PDB entry 9NRA | electron microscopy, 4.18 A resolution (low resolution: residue-level contacts below are approximate; hydrogen-bond / salt-bridge calls are withheld) | chains C and H of the 8 polymer chains in the assembly

[Chain C]
Name: Glutamate receptor 1
Source organism: Rattus norvegicus
Reference sequence: P19490 (GRIA1_RAT); residues 389-815 here correspond to UniProt positions 407-833 (UniProt number = residue number + 18)
Chain sequence (427 residues; row label = number of the first residue in the row):
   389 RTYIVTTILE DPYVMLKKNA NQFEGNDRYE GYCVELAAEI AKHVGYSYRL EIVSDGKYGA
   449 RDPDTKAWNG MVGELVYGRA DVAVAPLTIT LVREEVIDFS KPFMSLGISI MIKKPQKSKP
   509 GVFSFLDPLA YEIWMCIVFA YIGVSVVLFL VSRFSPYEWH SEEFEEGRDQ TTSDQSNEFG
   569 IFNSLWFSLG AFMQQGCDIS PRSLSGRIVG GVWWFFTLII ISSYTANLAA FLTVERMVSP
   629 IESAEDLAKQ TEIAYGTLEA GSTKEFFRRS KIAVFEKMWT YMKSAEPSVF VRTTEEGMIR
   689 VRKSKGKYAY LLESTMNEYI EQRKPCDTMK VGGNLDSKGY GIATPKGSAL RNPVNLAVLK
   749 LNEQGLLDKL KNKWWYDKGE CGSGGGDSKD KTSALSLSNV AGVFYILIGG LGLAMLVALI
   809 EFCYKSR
Unresolved in the structure: 544-565
Swiss-Prot annotation at these positions:
  - binding site (L-glutamate): Pro-474, Thr-476, Arg-481, Ser-650, Thr-651, Glu-701
  - modified residue (Phosphoserine): Ser-627, Ser-692
  - lipidation (S-palmitoyl cysteine): Cys-585, Cys-811
Disulfides: Cys-714/Cys-769
Small-molecule neighbours: ZK1 ({[7-morpholin-4-yl-2,3-dioxo-6-(trifluoromethyl)-3,4-dihydroquinoxalin-1(2H)-yl]methyl}phosphonic acid): Glu-398, Tyr-401, Tyr-446, Gly-447, Leu-475, Thr-476, Arg-481, Leu-494, Ala-648, Gly-649, Ser-650, Thr-682, Glu-701, Thr-703, Met-704, Tyr-728

[Chain H]
Name: Voltage-dependent calcium channel gamma-2 subunit
Source organism: Rattus norvegicus
Reference sequence: Q71RJ2 (CCG2_RAT); numbering as in UniProt (aligned over 5-208)
Chain sequence (204 residues; each row starts with the number of its first residue):
     5 DRGVQMLLTT VGAFAAFSLM TIAVGTDYWL YSRGVCKTKS VSENETSKKN EEVMTHSGLW
    65 RTCCLEGNFK GLCKQIDHFP EDADYEADTA EYFLRAVRAS SIFPILSVIL LFMGGLCIAA
   125 SEFYKTRHNI ILSAGIFFVS AGLSNIIGII VYISANAGDP SKSDSKKNSY SYGWSFYFGA
   185 LSFIIAEMVG VLAVHMFIDR HKQL
Unresolved in the structure: 5, 41-54, 83-92, 167-170
Swiss-Prot annotation at these positions:
  - glycosylation: Asn-48 (N-linked (GlcNAc...) asparagine)
Disulfides: Cys-40/Cys-68, Cys-67/Cys-77

[Chain C / chain H interface]
Pairs across the interface - 19 pairs, chain C then chain H:
  Tyr-519(C) / Tyr-174(H)
  Glu-520(C) / Ile-157(H)
  Glu-520(C) / Ala-161(H)
  Glu-520(C) / Tyr-174(H)
  Glu-520(C) / Tyr-176(H)
  Phe-527(C) / Ile-150(H)
  Phe-527(C) / Ala-184(H)
  Phe-527(C) / Phe-187(H)
  Ile-530(C) / Phe-187(H)
  Ile-530(C) / Ile-188(H)
  Ile-530(C) / Glu-191(H)
  Gly-531(C) / Phe-187(H)
  Val-534(C) / Glu-191(H)
  Val-534(C) / Val-195(H)
  Phe-537(C) / Val-195(H)
  Phe-537(C) / Val-198(H)
  Leu-538(C) / Val-143(H)
  Arg-541(C) / Ile-202(H)
  Ile-569(C) / Val-195(H)
Other interface residues (no listed pair), chain C (12 interface residues in all): Met-523, Cys-524
Other interface residues (no listed pair), chain H (14 interface residues in all): Ile-154

[In short]
12 residues of chain C and 14 residues of chain H are in contact. Chain C binds compound ZK1. Curated
annotation (UniProt) lists 6 L-glutamate-binding residues on chain C.
Chain C is Glutamate receptor 1 and chain H is Voltage-dependent calcium channel gamma-2 subunit, both from
Rattus norvegicus; the structure, The structure of GluA1/A4 LBD-TMD with 4 auxiliary subunits, was determined
by electron microscopy together with 9NR7 and 9NR9 from the same study.
